PDB entry 5DYD | X-ray diffraction, 2.48 A resolution | chains A and C of the 4 polymer chains in the assembly

Chain A:
Protein: Estrogen receptor
Organism: Homo sapiens
Notes: fragment: ligand-binding domain
UniProt: P03372 (ESR1_HUMAN); residues 298-554 here = UniProt positions 298-554
Sequence (257 residues; numbered 298 to 554; the number before each row is that of its first residue):
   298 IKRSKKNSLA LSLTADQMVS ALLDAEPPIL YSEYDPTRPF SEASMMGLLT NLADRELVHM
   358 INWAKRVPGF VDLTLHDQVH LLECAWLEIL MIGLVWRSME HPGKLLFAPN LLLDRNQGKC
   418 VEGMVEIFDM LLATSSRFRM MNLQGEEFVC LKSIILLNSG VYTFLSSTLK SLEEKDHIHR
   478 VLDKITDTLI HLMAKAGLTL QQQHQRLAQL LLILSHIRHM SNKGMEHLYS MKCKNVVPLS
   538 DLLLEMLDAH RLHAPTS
Disordered / not traced: 298-305, 332-336, 461-472, 533, 549-554
Construct notes: engineered mutation Ser537 (Tyr in P03372)
Small-molecule neighbours: 5K1 (4,4'-{[(3S)-3-(methylsulfanyl)cyclohexylidene]methanediyl}diphenol): Met343, Leu346, Thr347, Leu349, Ala350, Glu353, Trp383, Leu384, Leu387, Met388, Leu391, Arg394, Phe404, Met421, Ile424, Phe425, Leu428, Gly521, His524, Leu525, Met528, Leu536, Leu540

Chain C:
Protein: Nuclear receptor coactivator 2
Notes: fragment: Nuclear receptor-interacting peptide
Sequence (14 residues; row label = number of the first residue in the row):
   686 KHKILHRLLQ DSSS
Disordered / not traced: 686-687, 697-699

How chain A and chain C interact:
Pairs across the interface (20):
  Ile358(A) - Leu690(C)  hydrophobic
  Ile358(A) - Leu693(C)
  Ile358(A) - Leu694(C)  hydrophobic
  Asn359(A) - Asp696(C)
  Lys362(A) - Leu693(C)
  Lys362(A) - Leu694(C)
  Lys362(A) - Asp696(C)
  Leu372(A) - Leu694(C)  hydrophobic
  Gln375(A) - Leu694(C)
  Val376(A) - Leu690(C)
  Val376(A) - His691(C)
  Val376(A) - Leu694(C)  hydrophobic
  Leu379(A) - Leu690(C)  hydrophobic
  Leu379(A) - Leu694(C)  hydrophobic
  Glu380(A) - Leu690(C)
  Asp538(A) - Ile689(C)
  Leu539(A) - Ile689(C)
  Glu542(A) - Lys688(C)
  Glu542(A) - Ile689(C)  hydrogen bond (side chain-backbone)
  Met543(A) - Leu690(C)  hydrophobic
Interface residues without a listed pair, chain A (13 interface residues in all): Phe367
Interface residues without a listed pair, chain C (8 interface residues in all): Gln695

Summary:
13 residues of chain A and 8 residues of chain C are in contact; the contacts include 1 hydrogen bond. The
hydrogen-bonded pair is Glu542(A)-Ile689(C). Chain A binds compound 5K1.
Here chain A is Estrogen receptor (Homo sapiens) and chain C is Nuclear receptor coactivator 2. Entry 5DYD
(Crystal Structure of the ER-alpha Ligand-binding Domain in Complex with the Cyclofenil Derivative
4,4'-{[(3S)-3-(methylsulfanyl)cyclohexylidene]methanediyl}diphenol) was determined by X-ray diffraction (same
publication as 4ZN7, 4ZNH, 4ZNS, 4ZNT, 4ZNU, 4ZNV and 50 further entries).
